8QRG - chains H and L of the 4 polymer chains in the assembly; structure by X-ray diffraction, 2.30 A resolution.

Chain H:
Name: XBB-2 heavy chain
From: Homo sapiens
Amino-acid sequence (223 residues; row label = number of the first residue in the row):
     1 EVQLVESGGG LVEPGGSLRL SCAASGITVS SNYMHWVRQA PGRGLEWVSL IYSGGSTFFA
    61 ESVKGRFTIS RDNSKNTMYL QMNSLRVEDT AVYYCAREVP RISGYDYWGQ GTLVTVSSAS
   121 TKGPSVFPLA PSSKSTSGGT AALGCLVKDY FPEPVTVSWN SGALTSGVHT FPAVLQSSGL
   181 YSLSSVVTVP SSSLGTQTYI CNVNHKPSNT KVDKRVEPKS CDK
Not modelled in the structure: 222-223
Cystine bridges: Cys22-Cys95, Cys145-Cys201

Chain L:
Name: XBB-2 light chain
From: Homo sapiens
Amino-acid sequence (214 residues; numbered 1 to 214; the number before each row is that of its first residue):
     1 DIQMTQSPSS LSASVGDRVT ITCQASQDIN KYLNWYQQKP GKAPNLLISG ASNLETGVPS
    61 RFSGSGFGTD FTFTISSLQP EDIATYYCQQ SDNLPPTFGQ GTKVEIKRTV AAPSVFIFPP
   121 SDEQLKSGTA SVVCLLNNFY PREAKVQWKV DNALQSGNSQ ESVTEQDSKD STYSLSSTLT
   181 LSKADYEKHK VYACEVTHQG LSSPVTKSFN RGEC
Cystine bridges: Cys23-Cys88, Cys134-Cys194

How chain H and chain L interact:
Disulfides between the chains: Cys221(H)-Cys214(L)
Contacting residue pairs (75):
  Gln39(H) - Gln38(L)  hydrogen bond
  Gln39(H) - Tyr87(L)  hydrogen bond
  Arg43(H) - Tyr87(L)
  Gly44(H) - Tyr87(L)
  Leu45(H) - Tyr87(L)  hydrophobic
  Leu45(H) - Phe98(L)
  Trp47(H) - Leu94(L)  hydrophobic
  Trp47(H) - Pro95(L)  hydrophobic
  Trp47(H) - Pro96(L)
  Trp47(H) - Phe98(L)
  Phe58(H) - Leu94(L)  hydrophobic
  Tyr94(H) - Gln38(L)  hydrogen bond
  Tyr94(H) - Lys42(L)  hydrogen bond (side chain-backbone)
  Tyr94(H) - Ala43(L)  hydrophobic
  Glu98(H) - Ser91(L)
  Arg101(H) - Tyr32(L)
  Arg101(H) - Asp92(L)  salt bridge
  Ile102(H) - Asn53(L)
  Ser103(H) - Leu46(L)
  Ser103(H) - Ser49(L)
  Ser103(H) - Glu55(L)  hydrogen bond
  Gly104(H) - Asn34(L)
  Gly104(H) - Leu46(L)
  Gly104(H) - Ser49(L)
  Tyr105(H) - Tyr36(L)  hydrogen bond (backbone-side chain)
  Tyr105(H) - Leu46(L)
  Tyr105(H) - Gln89(L)
  Tyr105(H) - Pro96(L)
  Asp106(H) - Leu46(L)
  Trp108(H) - Tyr36(L)
  Trp108(H) - Ala43(L)  hydrophobic
  Trp108(H) - Pro44(L)
  Gly109(H) - Ala43(L)
  Phe127(H) - Ser121(L)
  Phe127(H) - Glu123(L)
  Phe127(H) - Gln124(L)
  Pro128(H) - Ser121(L)
  Pro128(H) - Glu123(L)
  Leu129(H) - Phe118(L)  hydrophobic
  Leu129(H) - Val133(L)  hydrophobic
  Ala130(H) - Phe118(L)
  Lys134(H) - Phe116(L)
  Lys134(H) - Ile117(L)
  Lys134(H) - Ser208(L)
  Lys134(H) - Phe209(L)
  Ser135(H) - Phe116(L)
  Ser135(H) - Phe118(L)
  Thr136(H) - Phe116(L)
  Ser137(H) - Phe116(L)
  Ala142(H) - Phe118(L)
  Leu146(H) - Ser131(L)
  Lys148(H) - Gln124(L)
  Lys148(H) - Ser131(L)
  His169(H) - Asn137(L)
  His169(H) - Asn138(L)  hydrogen bond
  His169(H) - Thr164(L)
  His169(H) - Ser174(L)
  Phe171(H) - Leu135(L)  hydrophobic
  Phe171(H) - Ser162(L)
  Phe171(H) - Thr164(L)
  Phe171(H) - Ser174(L)
  Phe171(H) - Leu175(L)
  Phe171(H) - Ser176(L)
  Pro172(H) - Ser162(L)  hydrogen bond (backbone-side chain)
  Pro172(H) - Val163(L)
  Val174(H) - Gln160(L)
  Val174(H) - Glu161(L)
  Val174(H) - Ser162(L)
  Leu175(H) - Gln160(L)  hydrogen bond (backbone-side chain)
  Gln176(H) - Gln160(L)
  Val186(H) - Leu135(L)  hydrophobic
  Thr188(H) - Asn137(L)
  Lys214(H) - Glu123(L)  salt bridge
  Lys219(H) - Asp122(L)  salt bridge
  Cys221(H) - Cys214(L)  disulfide
Also at the interface, not in a pair above, chain H (43 interface residues in all): Val37, Glu46, Leu143, Ser177, Ser184
Also at the interface, not in a pair above, chain L (47 interface residues in all): Ser114, Ser127, Thr129, Asp167, Thr180

Summary:
43 residues of chain H face 47 of chain L across their interface, with 1 disulfide bond, 9 hydrogen bonds and
3 salt bridges. Polar pairs include Arg101(H)-Asp92(L), Lys214(H)-Glu123(L) and Lys219(H)-Asp122(L).
Here chain H is XBB-2 heavy chain and chain L is XBB-2 light chain, both from Homo sapiens. Entry 8QRG
(SARS-CoV-2 delta RBD complexed with XBB-2 Fab and NbC1) was determined by X-ray diffraction, deposited
together with 8QSQ, 8QTD and 8R80.
